PDB entry 9AW3 | X-ray diffraction, 3.42 A resolution | chains B and C of the 28 polymer chains in the assembly

# Chain B
Protein: Proteasome subunit alpha type-3
Source organism: Saccharomyces cerevisiae
UniProtKB: P23638 (PSA3_YEAST); residues 0-257 here correspond to UniProt positions 1-258 (UniProt number = residue number + 1)
Amino-acid sequence (258 residues; row label = number of the first residue in the row; numbering starts at 0):
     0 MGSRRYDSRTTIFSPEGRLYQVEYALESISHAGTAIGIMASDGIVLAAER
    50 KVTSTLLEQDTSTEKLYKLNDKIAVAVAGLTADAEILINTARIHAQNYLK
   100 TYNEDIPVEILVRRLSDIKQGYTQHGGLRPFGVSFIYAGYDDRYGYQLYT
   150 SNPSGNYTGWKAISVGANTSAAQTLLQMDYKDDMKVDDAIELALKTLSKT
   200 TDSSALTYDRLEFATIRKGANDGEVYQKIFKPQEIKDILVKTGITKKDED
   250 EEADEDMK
Disordered / not traced: 0, 218-220, 247-257
UniProt features mapped onto this chain:
  - cross-link (Glycyl lysine isopeptide (Lys-Gly)): Lys99 (interchain with G-Cter in ubiquitin), Lys198 (interchain with G-Cter in ubiquitin), Lys230 (interchain with G-Cter in ubiquitin)

# Chain C
Protein: Proteasome subunit alpha type-4
Source organism: Saccharomyces cerevisiae
UniProtKB: P40303 (PSA4_YEAST); residues -1 to 252 here correspond to UniProt positions 1-254 (UniProt number = residue number + 2)
Amino-acid sequence (254 residues; each row starts with the number of its first residue; numbers below 1 keep their minus sign (Met-1 is residue -1)):
    -1 MSGYDRALSIFSPDGHIFQVEYALEAVKRGTCAVGVKGKNCVVLGCERRS
    49 TLKLQDTRITPSKVSKIDSHVVLSFSGLNADSRILIEKARVEAQSHRLTL
    99 EDPVTVEYLTRYVAGVQQRYTQSGGVRPFGVSTLIAGFDPRDDEPKLYQT
   149 EPSGIYSSWSAQTIGRNSKTVREFLEKNYDRKEPPATVEECVKLTVRSLL
   199 EVVQTGAKNIEITVVKPDSDIVALSSEEINQYVTQIEQEKQEQQEQDKKK
   249 KSNH
Disordered / not traced: -1 to 0, 47-49, 247-252
UniProt features mapped onto this chain:
  - modified residue: Thr58 (Phosphothreonine)

# How chain B and chain C interact
Pairs across the interface - 65 pairs, chain B then chain C:
  Arg3(B) with Arg4(C)
  Asp6(B) with Tyr2(C), hydrogen bond; Arg4(C), salt bridge
  Arg8(B) with Arg4(C)
  Thr10(B) with Leu6(C); Arg125(C)
  Ile11(B) with Gln17(C)
  Phe12(B) with Gln17(C), hydrogen bond (backbone-side chain); Tyr20(C); Leu76(C), hydrophobic; Arg125(C); Pro126(C); Gly128(C)
  Ser13(B) with Tyr20(C)
  Pro14(B) with Tyr20(C), hydrophobic; Glu23(C)
  Glu15(B) with Glu23(C); Arg27(C)
  Gly16(B) with Tyr20(C); Ala24(C)
  Arg17(B) with Arg27(C)
  Leu18(B) with Arg125(C)
  Arg112(B) with Arg81(C)
  Ser115(B) with Arg81(C), hydrogen bond (backbone-side chain)
  Asp116(B) with Arg81(C), salt bridge; Ile82(C)
  Gln119(B) with Ala78(C); Asp79(C), hydrogen bond; Ile82(C)
  Thr122(B) with Arg125(C), hydrogen bond (backbone-side chain)
  Gln123(B) with Tyr118(C); Val124(C); Arg125(C), hydrogen bond (backbone-backbone); Phe127(C)
  His124(B) with Gly123(C); Val124(C)
  Gly125(B) with Tyr2(C); Gly123(C)
  Gly126(B) with Tyr2(C)
  Tyr143(B) with Arg56(C), hydrogen bond (backbone-side chain)
  Tyr145(B) with Arg56(C), hydrogen bond (backbone-side chain)
  Leu147(B) with Ile57(C)
  Tyr148(B) with Ile57(C)
  Ser153(B) with Ala78(C)
  Gly154(B) with Ala78(C); Arg81(C), hydrogen bond (backbone-side chain)
  Asn155(B) with Asn77(C); Ala78(C); Arg81(C)
  Tyr156(B) with Pro59(C); Arg81(C)
  Gly158(B) with Gln53(C); Asp54(C), hydrogen bond (backbone-backbone); Ile57(C); Thr58(C), hydrogen bond (backbone-side chain)
  Trp159(B) with Lys51(C); Leu52(C); Gln53(C); Asp54(C)
  Lys160(B) with Leu52(C), hydrogen bond (backbone-backbone); Gln53(C); Asp54(C), salt bridge
  Ala161(B) with Leu52(C)
  Leu175(B) with Leu52(C)
  Gln176(B) with Leu52(C)
Interface residues without a listed pair, chain B (40 interface residues in all): Met38, Glu108, Gln146, Gln172, Tyr179
Interface residues without a listed pair, chain C (31 interface residues in all): Ala21, Leu50

# In short
The interface between chain B and chain C involves 40 residues on one side and 31 on the other; the contacts
include 12 hydrogen bonds and 3 salt bridges. Among the polar pairs are Asp6(B)-Arg4(C), Asp116(B)-Arg81(C)
and Lys160(B)-Asp54(C).
Chain B is Proteasome subunit alpha type-3 and chain C is Proteasome subunit alpha type-4, both from
Saccharomyces cerevisiae; the structure, Yeast 20S proteasome soaked with MA9 crude extract, was determined by
X-ray diffraction, deposited together with 9C97, 9C98, 9AW5, 9AW6 and 9AW7.
